3JC5 - chains D and B of the 11 polymer chains in the assembly; structure by electron microscopy, 4.70 A resolution (low resolution: residue-level contacts below are approximate; hydrogen-bond / salt-bridge calls are withheld).

== Chain D ==
Name: DNA replication complex GINS protein SLD5
From: Saccharomyces cerevisiae
UniProt: Q03406 (SLD5_YEAST); residue numbers follow UniProt; this construct covers 1-294
Sequence (294 residues; each row starts with the number of its first residue):
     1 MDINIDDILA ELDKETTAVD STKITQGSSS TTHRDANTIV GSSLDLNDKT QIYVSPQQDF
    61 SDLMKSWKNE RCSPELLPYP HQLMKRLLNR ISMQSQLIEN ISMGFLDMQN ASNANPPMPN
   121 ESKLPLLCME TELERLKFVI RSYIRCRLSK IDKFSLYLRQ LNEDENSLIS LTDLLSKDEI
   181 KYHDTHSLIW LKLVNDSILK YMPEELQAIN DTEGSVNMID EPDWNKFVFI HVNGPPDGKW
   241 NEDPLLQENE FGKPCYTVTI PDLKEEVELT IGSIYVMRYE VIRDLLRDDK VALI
Disordered / not traced: 1-53, 111-120, 239-247, 294
UniProt features mapped onto this chain:
  - mutagenesis: Ser-21 (S21P: In sld5-8; temperature-sensitive mutant; in association with P-66. Defective in DNA replication), Ser-66 (S66P: In sld5-8; temperature-sensitive mutant; in association with P-21. Defective in DNA replication), Trp-67 (W67R: In sld5-12; temperature-sensitive mutant. Defective in DNA replication), Lys-150 (K150E: In sld5-2; temperature-sensitive mutant. Defective in DNA replication), Leu-293 (L293P: In sld5-13; temperature-sensitive mutant. Defective in DNA replication)

== Chain B ==
Name: DNA replication complex GINS protein PSF2
From: Saccharomyces cerevisiae
UniProt: P40359 (PSF2_YEAST); residue numbers follow UniProt; this construct covers 1-213
Sequence (213 residues; row label = number of the first residue in the row):
     1 MSLPAHLQQT FSPEEIQFIV ENEPIKIFPR ITTRQKIRGD DRGTGNHTRW QLITTDDKAL
    61 NNMVAMRSTE VVLWIALLLK QQSKCSIVAP QWLTTKELDR KIQYEKTHPD RFSELPWNWL
   121 VLARILFNKA KDDFHDPIHE LRGKIQDLRE IRQIKVLKGL KYLNESHLQL DNLSLLEINE
   181 LRPFITEIMD KLREIHTASL TAGTENDEEE FNI
Disordered / not traced: 1-2, 33-49, 201-213

== Interface between chain D and chain B ==
Residue-residue contacts (71):
  Pro-56(D) / Thr-55(B)
  Gln-57(D) / Thr-55(B)
  Gln-57(D) / Asp-56(B)
  Gln-57(D) / Asp-57(B)
  Gln-57(D) / Lys-58(B)
  Phe-60(D) / Asn-22(B)
  Phe-60(D) / Asp-56(B)
  Met-64(D) / Ile-19(B)
  Met-64(D) / Asn-22(B)
  Trp-67(D) / Glu-15(B)
  Trp-67(D) / Ile-19(B)
  Arg-71(D) / Gln-8(B)
  Arg-71(D) / Gln-9(B)
  Arg-71(D) / Thr-10(B)
  Arg-71(D) / Phe-11(B)
  Arg-71(D) / Glu-15(B)
  Gln-94(D) / Thr-55(B)
  Glu-121(D) / Trp-50(B)
  Ser-122(D) / Trp-50(B)
  Leu-124(D) / Gln-82(B)
  Leu-124(D) / Lys-84(B)
  Pro-125(D) / Trp-50(B)
  Pro-125(D) / Leu-52(B)
  Leu-127(D) / Leu-78(B)
  Cys-128(D) / Trp-74(B)
  Met-129(D) / Leu-52(B)
  Met-129(D) / Thr-54(B)
  Glu-132(D) / Thr-54(B)
  Glu-132(D) / Thr-55(B)
  Glu-132(D) / Trp-74(B)
  Arg-135(D) / Phe-18(B)
  Arg-135(D) / Asn-22(B)
  Arg-135(D) / Trp-74(B)
  Phe-138(D) / Phe-18(B)
  Val-139(D) / Phe-18(B)
  Arg-145(D) / Leu-3(B)
  Arg-145(D) / Pro-4(B)
  Cys-146(D) / Pro-4(B)
  Ser-149(D) / Leu-3(B)
  Ser-149(D) / Pro-4(B)
  Asp-152(D) / Leu-3(B)
  Asn-225(D) / Arg-193(B)
  Lys-226(D) / Asp-190(B)
  Phe-227(D) / Glu-165(B)
  Phe-227(D) / Ser-166(B)
  Phe-227(D) / Thr-186(B)
  Phe-227(D) / Met-189(B)
  Phe-227(D) / Asp-190(B)
  Phe-227(D) / Arg-193(B)
  Phe-229(D) / Ile-178(B)
  Phe-229(D) / Arg-182(B)
  Leu-263(D) / His-196(B)
  Leu-263(D) / Thr-197(B)
  Leu-263(D) / Leu-200(B)
  Lys-264(D) / Glu-165(B)
  Lys-264(D) / Ser-166(B)
  Lys-264(D) / His-167(B)
  Val-267(D) / His-167(B)
  Gly-272(D) / Asn-172(B)
  Ser-273(D) / Asp-171(B)
  Ile-274(D) / Leu-170(B)
  Ile-274(D) / Asp-171(B)
  Ile-274(D) / Ile-178(B)
  Tyr-275(D) / His-167(B)
  Tyr-275(D) / Leu-168(B)
  Tyr-275(D) / Gln-169(B)
  Val-276(D) / His-167(B)
  Val-276(D) / Leu-168(B)
  Arg-278(D) / Ser-166(B)
  Arg-278(D) / Arg-193(B)
  Arg-278(D) / Thr-197(B)
Other interface residues (no listed pair), chain D (39 interface residues in all): Lys-68, Arg-90, Ile-101, Thr-131
Other interface residues (no listed pair), chain B (45 interface residues in all): Ser-12, Ile-75, Leu-79, Trp-117, Leu-173, Leu-181, Ile-185

== Summary ==
39 residues of chain D face 45 of chain B across their interface. Curated annotation (UniProt) lists 5
mutagenesis sites on chain D.
Here chain D is DNA replication complex GINS protein SLD5 and chain B is DNA replication complex GINS protein
PSF2, both from Saccharomyces cerevisiae. Entry 3JC5 (Structure of the eukaryotic replicative CMG helicase and
pumpjack motion) was determined by electron microscopy (same publication as 3JC6 and 3JC7).
